Entry 7CH9 (electron microscopy, 3.50 A resolution); this record covers chains A and H of the 12 polymer chains in the assembly.

# Chain A
Protein: MlaD domain-containing protein
From: Pseudomonas aeruginosa (strain ATCC 15692 / DSM 22644 / CIP 104116 / JCM 14847 / LMG 12228 / 1C / PRS 101 / PAO1)
UniProt: Q9HVW3 (Q9HVW3_PSEAE); residues 1-157 here = UniProt positions 1-157
Amino-acid sequence (157 residues; numbered 1 to 157; the number before each row is that of its first residue):
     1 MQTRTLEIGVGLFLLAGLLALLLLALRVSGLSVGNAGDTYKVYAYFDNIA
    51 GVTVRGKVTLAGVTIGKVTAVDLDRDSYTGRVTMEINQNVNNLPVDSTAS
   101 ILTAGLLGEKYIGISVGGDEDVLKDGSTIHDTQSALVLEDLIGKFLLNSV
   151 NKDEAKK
Not modelled in the structure: 1, 152-157
Residues lining bound ligands:
  - 3-sn-phosphatidic acid (LPP; 2-(hexadecanoyloxy)-1-[(phosphonooxy)methyl]ethyl hexadecanoate), molecule 1: Leu14, Leu18, Leu22, Leu23
  - 3-sn-phosphatidic acid (LPP), molecule 2: Leu138, Ile142, Leu146
  - 3-sn-phosphatidic acid (LPP), molecule 3: Leu141, Phe145, Leu146, Ser149, Val150

# Chain H
Protein: Probable permease of ABC transporter
From: Pseudomonas aeruginosa (strain ATCC 15692 / DSM 22644 / CIP 104116 / JCM 14847 / LMG 12228 / 1C / PRS 101 / PAO1)
UniProt: Q9HVW2 (Q9HVW2_PSEAE); residues 1-265 here = UniProt positions 1-265
Amino-acid sequence (265 residues; each row starts with the number of its first residue):
     1 MRRVSPLERIRLFGRAGLDVVAALGRSTLFLGHALLGRRTPGTGLHLLVK
    51 QLYSVGVLSLAIIVVSGLFIGMVLALQGYNILISYGSEQAVGQMVALTLL
   101 RELGPVVTGLLFAGRAGSALTAEIGNMKATEQLSSLEMIGVDPLKYIVAP
   151 RLWAGFISMPLLAAIFSVVGIWGGAMVAVDWLGVYEGSFWANMQNSVQFT
   201 EDVLNGVIKSIVFAFVVTWIAVYQGYDCEPTSEGISRATTRTVVYASLAV
   251 LGLDFILTALMFGDF
Not modelled in the structure: 1-4, 230, 263-265
Residues lining bound ligands:
  - 3-sn-phosphatidic acid (LPP; 2-(hexadecanoyloxy)-1-[(phosphonooxy)methyl]ethyl hexadecanoate), molecule 1: Asp19, Val20, Ala23, Leu24, Ser27, Val212, Val216, Trp219, Ile220, Tyr223, Gln224, Arg241, Tyr245, Ala249, Gly252, Leu253, Phe255, Ile256, Leu257
  - 3-sn-phosphatidic acid (LPP), molecule 2: Leu74, Gln77, Ile81, Leu82, Tyr85, Ser87, Ala90, Gln93, Met94, Leu97, Thr98, Glu102, Leu103

# Interface between chain A and chain H
Contacting residue pairs (17):
  Arg4(A) with Asp19(H)
  Glu7(A) with Ala22(H); Gly25(H); Arg26(H), salt bridge
  Ile8(A) with Leu18(H), hydrophobic; Val21(H), hydrophobic
  Val10(A) with Gly25(H); Leu29(H), hydrophobic
  Gly11(A) with Val21(H); Gly25(H)
  Leu12(A) with Val21(H), hydrophobic
  Leu14(A) with Leu24(H), hydrophobic; Thr28(H)
  Leu15(A) with Leu24(H), hydrophobic
  Leu22(A) with Ile256(H), hydrophobic; Leu260(H)
  Leu23(A) with Ile256(H), hydrophobic
Also at the interface, not in a pair above, chain A (11 interface residues in all): Leu6

# In short
The chain A/chain H interface involves 11 residues from each chain, with 1 salt bridge. The salt-bridged pair
is Glu7(A)-Arg26(H). One 3-sn-phosphatidic acid molecule is bound between chain A and chain H. Ligands of
chain A: 3 copies of 3-sn-phosphatidic acid.
Chain A is MlaD domain-containing protein and chain H is Probable permease of ABC transporter, both from
Pseudomonas aeruginosa (strain ATCC 15692 / DSM 22644 / CIP 104116 / JCM 14847 / LMG 12228 / 1C / PRS 101 /
PAO1); the structure, Cryo-EM structure of P.aeruginosa MlaFEBD, was determined by electron microscopy
together with 7CH8, 7CH6, 7CH7 and 7CHA from the same study.
